Entry 4AUM (X-ray diffraction, 1.40 A resolution); this record covers chains A and D of the 4 polymer chains in the assembly.

Chain A (and D):
Name: Catalase-phenol oxidase
From: Scytalidium thermophilum
Notes: EC 1.11.1.6; chain D of this document is another copy of the same molecule, construct and numbering; everything in this record applies to it too
Amino-acid sequence (719 residues; each row starts with the number of its first residue; numbers below 1 keep their minus sign (Gly-20 is residue -20)):
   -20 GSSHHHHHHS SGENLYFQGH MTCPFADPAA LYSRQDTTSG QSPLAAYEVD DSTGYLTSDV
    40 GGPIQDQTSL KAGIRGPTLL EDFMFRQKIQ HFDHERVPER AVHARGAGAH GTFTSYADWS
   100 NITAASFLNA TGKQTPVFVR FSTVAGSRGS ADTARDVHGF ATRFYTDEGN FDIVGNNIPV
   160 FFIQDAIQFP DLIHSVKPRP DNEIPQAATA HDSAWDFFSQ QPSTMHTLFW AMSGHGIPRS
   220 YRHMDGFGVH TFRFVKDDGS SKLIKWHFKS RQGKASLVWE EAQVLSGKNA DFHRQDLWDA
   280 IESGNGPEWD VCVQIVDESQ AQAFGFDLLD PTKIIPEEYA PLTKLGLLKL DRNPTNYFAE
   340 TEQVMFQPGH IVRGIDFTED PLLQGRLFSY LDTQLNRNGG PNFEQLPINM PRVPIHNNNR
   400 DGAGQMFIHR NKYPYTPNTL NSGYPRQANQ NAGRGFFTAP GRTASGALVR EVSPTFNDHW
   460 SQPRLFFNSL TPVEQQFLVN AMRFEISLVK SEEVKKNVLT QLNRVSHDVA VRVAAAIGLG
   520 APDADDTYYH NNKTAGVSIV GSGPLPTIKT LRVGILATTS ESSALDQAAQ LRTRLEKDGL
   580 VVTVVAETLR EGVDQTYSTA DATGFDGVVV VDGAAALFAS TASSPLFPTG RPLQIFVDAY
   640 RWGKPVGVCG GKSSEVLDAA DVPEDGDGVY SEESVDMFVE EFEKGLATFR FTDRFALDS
Unresolved in the structure: -20 to 20, 618-621, 698 (chain D: -20 to 20, 619-621, 650-652, 698)
Bound ions: cis-heme d hydroxychlorin gamma-spirolactone Fe near Tyr369 (its only coordinating residue here)
Ligand contacts:
  - cis-heme d hydroxychlorin gamma-spirolactone (HDD), molecule 1: Ile68, Phe71, Asp72
  - cis-heme d hydroxychlorin gamma-spirolactone (HDD), molecule 2: Arg79, Ala80, Val81, His82, Arg119, Ser121, Gly138, Phe139, Ala140, Val153, Gly154, Asn155, Phe160, Ala165, Phe168, Val228, His229, Val343, Phe345, Leu361, Gly364, Arg365, Ser368, Tyr369, Thr372, Gln373, Arg376
Reported in the primary citation:
  - binding site for cis-heme d hydroxychlorin gamma-spirolactone: Arg79, His82, Arg119
  - cis-heme d hydroxychlorin gamma-spirolactone coordination: Tyr369
  - contacts within the chain: His82-Arg119 (hydrogen bond), His82-Ser121 (hydrogen bond), His82-Val123 (hydrogen bond), Arg365-Tyr369 (hydrogen bond)
  - catalytic residues: His82 (citing earlier work)
  - catalytic residues: Asn155 (proposed by the authors, not directly observed)
  - mutagenesis - H82N: decreased catalytic activity on catalase
  - mutagenesis - H82N: decreased catalytic activity on phenol oxidase
  - mutagenesis - V123F: decreased catalytic activity (catalase activity)
  - mutagenesis - V123F: decreased catalytic activity (phenol oxidase activity)
  - self-association interface (contacts with another copy of this molecule): Ser21 to Glu74

Interface between chain A and chain D:
Residue-residue contacts (242; chain A residue first):
  Leu23(A) - Ile407(D)  hydrophobic
  Tyr26(A) - Met405(D)
  Tyr26(A) - Phe406(D)
  Tyr26(A) - Ile407(D)  hydrogen bond (backbone-backbone)
  Glu27(A) - Ile407(D)
  Glu27(A) - Arg409(D)  salt bridge
  Val28(A) - Ile394(D)
  Val28(A) - Phe406(D)  hydrophobic
  Val28(A) - Ile407(D)  hydrogen bond (backbone-backbone)
  Val28(A) - His408(D)
  Val28(A) - Arg409(D)  hydrogen bond (backbone-backbone)
  Asp29(A) - His395(D)  hydrogen bond (backbone-side chain)
  Asp29(A) - Arg409(D)  salt bridge
  Asp30(A) - Ile394(D)
  Asp30(A) - His395(D)  salt bridge
  Asp30(A) - Asn396(D)
  Asp30(A) - His408(D)
  Asp30(A) - Asn410(D)
  Asp30(A) - Asn420(D)  hydrogen bond (backbone-side chain)
  Asp30(A) - Tyr423(D)
  Ser31(A) - Tyr423(D)
  Thr32(A) - His395(D)
  Thr32(A) - Tyr423(D)
  Gly33(A) - Tyr423(D)
  Gly33(A) - Pro424(D)
  Gly33(A) - Arg425(D)  hydrogen bond (backbone-backbone)
  Tyr34(A) - His395(D)
  Tyr34(A) - Arg425(D)
  Tyr34(A) - Gln426(D)
  Tyr34(A) - Gly432(D)
  Leu35(A) - His395(D)
  Leu35(A) - Asn396(D)
  Leu35(A) - Pro424(D)
  Leu35(A) - Arg425(D)  hydrogen bond (backbone-backbone)
  Thr36(A) - Pro393(D)
  Thr36(A) - Ile394(D)
  Thr36(A) - His395(D)  hydrogen bond (backbone-backbone)
  Thr36(A) - Asn396(D)  hydrogen bond (backbone-side chain)
  Ser37(A) - Ile394(D)
  Ser37(A) - Asn396(D)
  Asp38(A) - Glu383(D)
  Asp38(A) - Pro390(D)
  Asp38(A) - Ile394(D)
  Asp38(A) - Asn396(D)  hydrogen bond
  Asp38(A) - Asn398(D)  hydrogen bond
  Val39(A) - Gly148(D)
  Val39(A) - Asn149(D)  hydrogen bond (backbone-backbone)
  Val39(A) - His349(D)
  Val39(A) - Glu383(D)
  Val39(A) - Asn388(D)
  Val39(A) - Pro390(D)
  Gly40(A) - Glu147(D)
  Gly40(A) - Gly148(D)
  Gly40(A) - Pro390(D)
  Gly40(A) - Val392(D)
  Gly41(A) - Glu147(D)
  Gly41(A) - Gly148(D)
  Pro42(A) - Glu147(D)
  Pro42(A) - Ala427(D)  hydrophobic
  Pro42(A) - Gly432(D)
  Pro42(A) - Arg433(D)
  Pro42(A) - Gly434(D)
  Pro42(A) - Phe435(D)  hydrogen bond (backbone-backbone)
  Ile43(A) - Gln426(D)
  Ile43(A) - Ala427(D)  hydrogen bond (backbone-backbone)
  Gln44(A) - Gln426(D)
  Gln44(A) - Ala427(D)  hydrogen bond (backbone-backbone)
  Asp45(A) - Gln426(D)  hydrogen bond (backbone-side chain)
  Gln46(A) - Thr415(D)
  Gln46(A) - Gln426(D)
  Leu49(A) - Thr437(D)
  Leu59(A) - Gln363(D)
  Leu59(A) - Phe367(D)  hydrophobic
  Glu60(A) - Phe356(D)
  Glu60(A) - Gln363(D)  hydrogen bond
  Glu60(A) - Leu366(D)
  Glu60(A) - Arg441(D)  salt bridge
  Phe62(A) - Gly348(D)
  Phe62(A) - Ile350(D)  hydrophobic
  Phe62(A) - Phe435(D)  hydrophobic
  Met63(A) - Phe435(D)  hydrophobic
  Arg65(A) - Leu366(D)  hydrogen bond (side chain-backbone)
  Arg65(A) - Phe367(D)
  Arg65(A) - Leu370(D)
  Gln66(A) - Leu370(D)
  Gln66(A) - Asn398(D)  hydrogen bond
  Lys67(A) - Asn398(D)
  Gln69(A) - Leu370(D)  hydrogen bond (side chain-backbone)
  Gln69(A) - Asp371(D)
  Gln69(A) - Leu374(D)
  Gln69(A) - Phe382(D)
  His70(A) - Pro380(D)
  His70(A) - Asn381(D)
  His70(A) - Asn398(D)
  His73(A) - Leu374(D)
  His73(A) - Pro380(D)
  His73(A) - Gly401(D)
  Glu74(A) - Arg399(D)
  Glu74(A) - Asp400(D)
  Glu74(A) - Gly401(D)  hydrogen bond (backbone-backbone)
  Val76(A) - Ala402(D)
  Glu147(A) - Gly40(D)
  Glu147(A) - Gly41(D)
  Glu147(A) - Pro42(D)
  Gly148(A) - Val39(D)
  Gly148(A) - Gly40(D)
  Gly148(A) - Gly41(D)
  Asn149(A) - Val39(D)  hydrogen bond (backbone-backbone)
  Thr334(A) - Ile407(D)
  Thr334(A) - His408(D)
  Thr334(A) - Arg409(D)
  Asn335(A) - His408(D)
  Phe337(A) - Asp400(D)
  Phe337(A) - Gly401(D)
  Phe337(A) - Gln404(D)
  Ala338(A) - Phe406(D)
  Glu339(A) - Ile407(D)
  Gln342(A) - Gly401(D)
  Gln342(A) - Gly403(D)
  Gln342(A) - Gln404(D)  hydrogen bond (side chain-backbone)
  Gly348(A) - Phe62(D)
  His349(A) - Val39(D)
  Ile350(A) - Phe62(D)  hydrophobic
  Phe356(A) - Glu60(D)
  Gln363(A) - Leu59(D)
  Gln363(A) - Glu60(D)  hydrogen bond
  Leu366(A) - Glu60(D)
  Leu366(A) - Arg65(D)  hydrogen bond (backbone-side chain)
  Phe367(A) - Leu59(D)  hydrophobic
  Phe367(A) - Arg65(D)
  Leu370(A) - Arg65(D)
  Leu370(A) - Gln66(D)
  Leu370(A) - Gln69(D)  hydrogen bond (backbone-side chain)
  Asp371(A) - Gln69(D)
  Leu374(A) - Gln69(D)
  Leu374(A) - His73(D)
  Asn377(A) - Ala402(D)
  Asn377(A) - Gly403(D)
  Pro380(A) - His70(D)
  Pro380(A) - His73(D)
  Asn381(A) - His70(D)
  Phe382(A) - Gln69(D)
  Glu383(A) - Asp38(D)
  Glu383(A) - Val39(D)
  Gln384(A) - Met405(D)
  Leu385(A) - Gly403(D)
  Leu385(A) - Gln404(D)
  Leu385(A) - Met405(D)  hydrophobic
  Pro386(A) - Met405(D)
  Asn388(A) - Val39(D)
  Pro390(A) - Asp38(D)
  Pro390(A) - Val39(D)
  Pro390(A) - Gly40(D)
  Val392(A) - Gly40(D)
  Pro393(A) - Thr36(D)
  Ile394(A) - Val28(D)
  Ile394(A) - Asp30(D)
  Ile394(A) - Thr36(D)
  Ile394(A) - Ser37(D)
  Ile394(A) - Asp38(D)
  His395(A) - Asp29(D)  hydrogen bond (side chain-backbone)
  His395(A) - Asp30(D)  salt bridge
  His395(A) - Thr32(D)
  His395(A) - Tyr34(D)
  His395(A) - Leu35(D)
  His395(A) - Thr36(D)  hydrogen bond (backbone-backbone)
  Asn396(A) - Asp30(D)
  Asn396(A) - Leu35(D)
  Asn396(A) - Thr36(D)  hydrogen bond (side chain-backbone)
  Asn396(A) - Ser37(D)
  Asn396(A) - Asp38(D)  hydrogen bond
  Asn398(A) - Asp38(D)  hydrogen bond
  Asn398(A) - Gln66(D)  hydrogen bond
  Asn398(A) - Lys67(D)
  Asn398(A) - His70(D)
  Arg399(A) - Asp30(D)  salt bridge
  Arg399(A) - Glu74(D)
  Asp400(A) - Glu74(D)
  Asp400(A) - Phe337(D)
  Gly401(A) - His73(D)
  Gly401(A) - Glu74(D)  hydrogen bond (backbone-backbone)
  Gly401(A) - Phe337(D)
  Gly401(A) - Gln342(D)
  Ala402(A) - Val76(D)
  Ala402(A) - Asn377(D)
  Gly403(A) - Gln342(D)
  Gly403(A) - Asn377(D)
  Gly403(A) - Leu385(D)
  Gln404(A) - Phe337(D)
  Gln404(A) - Gln342(D)  hydrogen bond (backbone-side chain)
  Gln404(A) - Leu385(D)
  Met405(A) - Tyr26(D)
  Met405(A) - Gln384(D)
  Met405(A) - Pro386(D)
  Met405(A) - Met405(D)  hydrophobic
  Phe406(A) - Tyr26(D)
  Phe406(A) - Val28(D)  hydrophobic
  Phe406(A) - Ala338(D)
  Ile407(A) - Leu23(D)
  Ile407(A) - Tyr26(D)  hydrogen bond (backbone-backbone)
  Ile407(A) - Glu27(D)
  Ile407(A) - Val28(D)  hydrogen bond (backbone-backbone)
  Ile407(A) - Thr334(D)
  Ile407(A) - Glu339(D)
  His408(A) - Val28(D)
  His408(A) - Asp30(D)
  His408(A) - Thr334(D)
  His408(A) - Asn335(D)
  Arg409(A) - Glu27(D)  salt bridge
  Arg409(A) - Val28(D)  hydrogen bond (backbone-backbone)
  Arg409(A) - Asp29(D)  salt bridge
  Arg409(A) - Thr334(D)
  Asn410(A) - Asp30(D)
  Thr415(A) - Gln46(D)
  Asn420(A) - Asp30(D)  hydrogen bond (side chain-backbone)
  Tyr423(A) - Asp30(D)
  Tyr423(A) - Ser31(D)
  Tyr423(A) - Thr32(D)
  Tyr423(A) - Gly33(D)
  Pro424(A) - Gly33(D)
  Pro424(A) - Leu35(D)
  Arg425(A) - Gly33(D)  hydrogen bond (backbone-backbone)
  Arg425(A) - Tyr34(D)  hydrogen bond
  Arg425(A) - Leu35(D)  hydrogen bond (backbone-backbone)
  Gln426(A) - Tyr34(D)
  Gln426(A) - Gln44(D)
  Gln426(A) - Asp45(D)  hydrogen bond (side chain-backbone)
  Gln426(A) - Gln46(D)
  Ala427(A) - Tyr34(D)  hydrophobic
  Ala427(A) - Pro42(D)  hydrophobic
  Ala427(A) - Ile43(D)  hydrogen bond (backbone-backbone)
  Ala427(A) - Gln44(D)  hydrogen bond (backbone-backbone)
  Ala431(A) - Tyr34(D)
  Gly432(A) - Tyr34(D)
  Gly432(A) - Pro42(D)
  Arg433(A) - Pro42(D)
  Gly434(A) - Pro42(D)
  Phe435(A) - Pro42(D)  hydrogen bond (backbone-backbone)
  Phe435(A) - Phe62(D)  hydrophobic
  Phe435(A) - Met63(D)  hydrophobic
  Thr437(A) - Leu49(D)
  Arg441(A) - Glu60(D)  salt bridge
Also at the interface, not in a pair above, chain A (105 interface residues in all): Ala51, Pro56, Arg75, Asp355, Gly364, Gly378, Pro416, Ala443, Leu447
Also at the interface, not in a pair above, chain D (106 interface residues in all): Ala51, Pro56, Arg75, Asp355, Gly364, Gly378, Asn397, Pro416, Ala431, Ala443, Leu447

In short:
105 residues of chain A face 106 of chain D across their interface; the contacts include 45 hydrogen bonds and
9 salt bridges. Polar pairs include Glu27(A)-Arg409(D), Asp29(A)-Arg409(D) and Asp30(A)-His395(D). Chain A
binds cis-heme d hydroxychlorin gamma-spirolactone. The paper reports catalytic residues His82(A) and
Asn155(A); H82N of chain A reduces catalytic activity on catalase.
Chain A and chain D are both Catalase-phenol oxidase (Scytalidium thermophilum); the structure, Crystal
structure, recombinant expression and mutagenesis studies of the bifunctional catalase-phenol oxidase from
Scytalidium thermophilum, was determined by X-ray diffraction (same publication as 4AUE, 4AUL and 4AUN).
